Entry 6C26 (electron microscopy, 3.50 A resolution); this record covers chains 1 and C of the 8 polymer chains in the assembly.

# Chain 1
Protein: Dolichyl-diphosphooligosaccharide--protein glycosyltransferase subunit 1
Organism: Saccharomyces cerevisiae (strain ATCC 204508 / S288c)
Notes: EC 2.4.99.18
UniProt: P41543 (OST1_YEAST); numbering as in UniProt (aligned over 1-476)
Chain sequence (476 residues; each row starts with the number of its first residue):
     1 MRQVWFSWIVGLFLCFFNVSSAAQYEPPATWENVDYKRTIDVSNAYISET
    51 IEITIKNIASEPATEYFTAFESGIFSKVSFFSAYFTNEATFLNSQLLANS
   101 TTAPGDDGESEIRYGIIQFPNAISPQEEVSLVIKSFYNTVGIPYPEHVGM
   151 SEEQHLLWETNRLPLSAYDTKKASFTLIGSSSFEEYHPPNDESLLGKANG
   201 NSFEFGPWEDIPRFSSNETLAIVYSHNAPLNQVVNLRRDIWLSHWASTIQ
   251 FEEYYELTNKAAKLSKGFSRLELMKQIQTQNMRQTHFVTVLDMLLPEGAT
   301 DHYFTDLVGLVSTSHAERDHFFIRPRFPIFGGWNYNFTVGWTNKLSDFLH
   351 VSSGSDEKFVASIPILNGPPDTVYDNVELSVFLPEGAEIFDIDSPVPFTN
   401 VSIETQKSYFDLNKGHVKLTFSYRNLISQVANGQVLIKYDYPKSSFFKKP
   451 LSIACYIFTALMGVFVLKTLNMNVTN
Disordered / not traced: 1-25, 59-64, 98-110
Glycans and other covalent adducts: N-acetylglucosamine (NAG) linked to N336
Small-molecule neighbours:
  - EGY ((4R,7R)-4-hydroxy-N,N,N-trimethyl-4,9-dioxo-7-[(undecanoyloxy)methyl]-3,5,8-trioxa-4lambda~5~-phosphadocosan-1-aminium), molecule 1: W241, Q250, E252, Y409, F410
  - EGY, molecule 2: M472, N473, V474, T475
Reported in the primary citation:
  - post-translational modification sites: N336
  - binding site for EGY: W241, Q250, E252, D301, Y303, Y409

# Chain C
Protein: Dolichyl-diphosphooligosaccharide--protein glycosyltransferase subunit SWP1
Organism: Saccharomyces cerevisiae (strain ATCC 204508 / S288c)
Notes: EC 2.4.99.18
UniProt: Q02795 (OSTD_YEAST); residue numbers follow UniProt; this construct covers 1-286
Chain sequence (286 residues; row label = number of the first residue in the row):
     1 MQFFKTLAALVSCISFVLAYVAQDVHVSFPSTAGKSRVMIGKVEPRIGID
    51 ETVPTTITVEDPNEVIQVNFAIESTNKPFQNTLLIGLPNKNLEMAFEPEI
   101 KDNGKLSMYKYRIDLAKLDAALLQEASRSPEPIKATLILASSTAKPKENL
   151 FREILQLNLNFDVDHSDSSLVDKFGIKPEIHHIFHAEPKRVAKPIAVIFV
   201 LIIFITILSLIVTWLNSCAAAFNNIPTGVTAVYFLGFIATIVGFEVIFAR
   251 YYLGTSIFETLFSSLYLGAPGLLTSTKFLRSFGQTI
Disordered / not traced: 1-22, 44-50, 62-65, 102-106
Small-molecule neighbours:
  - EGY ((4R,7R)-4-hydroxy-N,N,N-trimethyl-4,9-dioxo-7-[(undecanoyloxy)methyl]-3,5,8-trioxa-4lambda~5~-phosphadocosan-1-aminium), molecule 1: F244, L272, S275, T276
  - EGY, molecule 2: Y251, G254, T255, S256, I257

# Interface between chain 1 and chain C
Residue-residue contacts (10):
  N471(1) with L273(C); R280(C)
  M472(1) with L272(C), hydrophobic; T276(C)
  N473(1) with T276(C); R280(C)
  V474(1) with L279(C); R280(C)
  T475(1) with R280(C)
  N476(1) with R280(C)
Other interface residues (no listed pair), chain C (6 interface residues in all): Q284

# Overview
Chain 1 and chain C each contribute 6 residues to their interface. One compound EGY molecule is bound between
chain 1 and chain C. Bound to chain 1: compound EGY. Chain C binds compound EGY. The paper reports a binding
site for EGY at W241(1), Q250(1) and E252(1) among others; a modification site at N336(1).
Here chain 1 is Dolichyl-diphosphooligosaccharide--protein glycosyltransferase subunit 1 and chain C is
Dolichyl-diphosphooligosaccharide--protein glycosyltransferase subunit SWP1, both from Saccharomyces
cerevisiae (strain ATCC 204508 / S288c). Entry 6C26 (The Cryo-EM structure of a eukaryotic oligosaccharyl
transferase complex) was determined by electron microscopy.
